1PGZ - chains B and A; structure by X-ray diffraction, 2.60 A resolution.

# Chain B
Molecule: 12-nt DNA strand
Sequence (12 nucleotides; numbered 201 to 212; the number before each row is that of its first residue):
   201 TTAGGGTTAGXG
Not modelled in the structure: 201, 212
Modified positions: 6MI (6-methyl-8-(2-deoxy-ribofuranosyl)isoxanthopteridine) at position 211

# Chain A
Protein: Heterogeneous nuclear ribonucleoprotein A1
Source organism: Homo sapiens
Reference sequence: P09651 (ROA1_HUMAN); residues 2-196 here correspond to UniProt positions 1-195 (UniProt number = residue number - 1)
Amino-acid sequence (195 residues; numbered 2 to 196; the number before each row is that of its first residue):
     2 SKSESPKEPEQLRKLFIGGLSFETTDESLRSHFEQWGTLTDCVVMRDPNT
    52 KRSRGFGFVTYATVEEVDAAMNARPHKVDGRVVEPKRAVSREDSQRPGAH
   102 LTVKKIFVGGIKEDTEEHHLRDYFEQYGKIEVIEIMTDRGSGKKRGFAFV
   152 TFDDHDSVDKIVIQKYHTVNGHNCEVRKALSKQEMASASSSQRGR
Not modelled in the structure: 2-7, 191-196
Reported in the primary citation:
  - binding site for the 12-nt DNA strand (chain B): Arg55, Lys87, Arg92, Arg140, Arg146, Arg178, Lys183

# Chain B / chain A interface
Residue-residue contacts - 33 pairs, chain B then chain A:
  DT202(B) - Phe17(A)  base contact
  DT202(B) - Gly19(A)  base contact
  DT202(B) - Gly20(A)  hydrogen bond to the sugar
  DT202(B) - Arg55(A)  sugar contact
  DT202(B) - Gly56(A)  sugar contact
  DT202(B) - Arg82(A)  base contact
  DT202(B) - Glu85(A)  hydrogen bond to the base
  DT202(B) - Lys87(A)  hydrogen bond to the base
  DA203(B) - Phe17(A)  stacking on the base
  DA203(B) - Phe57(A)  sugar contact
  DA203(B) - Phe59(A)  base contact
  DA203(B) - Lys87(A)  base contact
  DA203(B) - Arg88(A)  hydrogen bond to the base
  DA203(B) - Ala89(A)  base contact
  DA203(B) - Val90(A)  hydrogen bond to the base
  DA203(B) - His101(A)  stacking on the base
  DG204(B) - Gln12(A)  base contact
  DG204(B) - Lys15(A)  hydrogen bond to the base
  DG204(B) - Met46(A)  phosphate contact
  DG204(B) - Arg55(A)  salt bridge to the phosphate
  DG204(B) - Phe57(A)  phosphate contact
  DG204(B) - Phe59(A)  sugar contact
  DG204(B) - Ala89(A)  base contact
  DG204(B) - Val90(A)  hydrogen bond to the base
  DG204(B) - Arg92(A)  sugar contact
  DG204(B) - Ser95(A)  hydrogen bond to the base
  DG205(B) - Lys15(A)  base contact
  DG205(B) - Asp42(A)  hydrogen bond to the base
  DG205(B) - Val44(A)  base contact
  DG205(B) - Met46(A)  sugar contact
  DG205(B) - Arg92(A)  hydrogen bond to the base
  DT207(B) - Arg92(A)  hydrogen bond to the base
  DT208(B) - Arg92(A)  base contact
Other interface residues (no listed pair), chain A (24 interface residues in all): Glu11, Ser91, Glu93

# In short
6 residues of chain B face 24 of chain A across their interface; the contacts include 11 hydrogen bonds, 1
salt bridge and 2 aromatic stacking contacts. Among the polar pairs are DT202(B)-Glu85(A), DT202(B)-Lys87(A)
and DA203(B)-Arg88(A). From the paper: a binding site for the 12-nt DNA strand (chain B) at Arg55(A), Lys87(A)
and Arg92(A) among others.
Chain B is a 12-nt DNA strand and chain A is Heterogeneous nuclear ribonucleoprotein A1 (Homo sapiens); the
structure, Crystal Structure of UP1 Complexed With d(TTAGGGTTAG(6-MI)G); A Human Telomeric Repeat Containing
6-methyl-8-(2-deoxy-beta-ribofuranosyl)isoxanthopteridine (6-MI), was determined by X-ray diffraction together
with 1PO6 from the same study.
